PDB entry 8KG8 | electron microscopy, 4.23 A resolution (low resolution: residue-level contacts below are approximate; hydrogen-bond / salt-bridge calls are withheld) | chains 4 and 7 of the 18 polymer chains in the assembly

Chain 4:
Protein: DNA replication licensing factor MCM4
From: Saccharomyces cerevisiae S288C
Notes: EC 3.6.4.12
UniProtKB: P30665 (MCM4_YEAST); residue numbers follow UniProt; this construct covers 1-933
Chain sequence (933 residues; each row starts with the number of its first residue):
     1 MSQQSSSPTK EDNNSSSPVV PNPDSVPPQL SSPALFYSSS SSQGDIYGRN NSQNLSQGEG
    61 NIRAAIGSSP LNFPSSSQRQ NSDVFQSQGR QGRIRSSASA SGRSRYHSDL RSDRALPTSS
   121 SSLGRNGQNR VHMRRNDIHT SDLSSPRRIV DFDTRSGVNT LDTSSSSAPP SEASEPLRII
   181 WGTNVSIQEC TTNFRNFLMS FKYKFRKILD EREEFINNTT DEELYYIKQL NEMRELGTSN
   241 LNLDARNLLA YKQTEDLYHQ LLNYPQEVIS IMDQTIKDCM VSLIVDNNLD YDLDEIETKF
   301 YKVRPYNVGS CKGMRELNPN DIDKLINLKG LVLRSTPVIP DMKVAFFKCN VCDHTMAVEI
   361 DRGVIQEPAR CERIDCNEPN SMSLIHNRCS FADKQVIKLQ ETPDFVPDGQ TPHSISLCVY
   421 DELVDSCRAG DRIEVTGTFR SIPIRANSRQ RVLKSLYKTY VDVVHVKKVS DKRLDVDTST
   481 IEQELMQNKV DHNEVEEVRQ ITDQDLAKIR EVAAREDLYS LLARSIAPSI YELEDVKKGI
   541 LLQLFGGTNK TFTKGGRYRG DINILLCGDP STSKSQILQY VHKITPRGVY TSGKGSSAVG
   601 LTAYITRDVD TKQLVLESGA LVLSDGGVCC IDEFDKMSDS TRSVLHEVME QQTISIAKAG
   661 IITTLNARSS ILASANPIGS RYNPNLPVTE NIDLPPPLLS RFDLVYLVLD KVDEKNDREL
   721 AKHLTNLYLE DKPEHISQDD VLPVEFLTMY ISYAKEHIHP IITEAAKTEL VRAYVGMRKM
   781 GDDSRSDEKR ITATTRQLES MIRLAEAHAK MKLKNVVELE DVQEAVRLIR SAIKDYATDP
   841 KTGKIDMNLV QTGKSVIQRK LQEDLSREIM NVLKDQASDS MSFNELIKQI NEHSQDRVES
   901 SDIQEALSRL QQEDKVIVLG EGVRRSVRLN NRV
Disordered / not traced: 1-179, 471-500, 553-556, 733-740, 783-787, 875-878, 928-933
Metal / ion sites: Zn2+: Cys-349, Cys-352, Cys-371, Cys-376
Residues lining bound ligands: ATP-gamma-S (AGS; phosphothiophosphoric acid-adenylate ester): Glu-650, Arg-701, Thr-795, Glu-799
Swiss-Prot annotation at these positions:
  - motif: Ser-700 to Asp-703 (Arginine finger)
  - binding site (ATP): Gly-568 to Ser-575
  - modified residue (Phosphoserine): Ser-52, Ser-56, Ser-69
  - mutagenesis: Lys-574 (K574A: Loss of MCM2-7 complex helicase activity)

Chain 7:
Protein: DNA replication licensing factor MCM7
From: Saccharomyces cerevisiae S288C
Notes: EC 3.6.4.12
UniProtKB: P38132 (MCM7_YEAST); numbering as in UniProt (aligned over 1-845)
Chain sequence (845 residues; row label = number of the first residue in the row):
     1 MSAALPSIQL PVDYNNLFNE ITDFLVTFKQ DTLSSDATRN ENEDENLDAE NIEQHLLEKG
    61 PKYMAMLQKV ANRELNSVII DLDDILQYQN EKFLQGTQAD DLVSAIQQNA NHFTELFCRA
   121 IDNNMPLPTK EIDYKDDVLD VILNQRRLRN ERMLSDRTNE IRSENLMDTT MDPPSSMNDA
   181 LREVVEDETE LFPPNLTRRY FLYFKPLSQN CARRYRKKAI SSKPLSVRQI KGDFLGQLIT
   241 VRGIITRVSD VKPAVEVIAY TCDQCGYEVF QEVNSRTFTP LSECTSEECS QNQTKGQLFM
   301 STRASKFSAF QECKIQELSQ QVPVGHIPRS LNIHVNGTLV RSLSPGDIVD VTGIFLPAPY
   361 TGFKALKAGL LTETYLEAQF VRQHKKKFAS FSLTSDVEER VMELITSGDV YNRLAKSIAP
   421 EIYGNLDVKK ALLLLLVGGV DKRVGDGMKI RGDINVCLMG DPGVAKSQLL KAICKISPRG
   481 VYTTGKGSSG VGLTAAVMKD PVTDEMILEG GALVLADNGI CCIDEFDKMD ESDRTAIHEV
   541 MEQQTISISK AGINTTLNAR TSILAAANPL YGRYNPRLSP LDNINLPAAL LSRFDILFLM
   601 LDIPSRDDDE KLAEHVTYVH MHNKQPDLDF TPVEPSKMRE YIAYAKTKRP VMSEAVNDYV
   661 VQAYIRLRQD SKREMDSKFS FGQATPRTLL GIIRLSQALA KLRLADMVDI DDVEEALRLV
   721 RVSKESLYQE TNKSKEDESP TTKIFTIIKK MLQETGKNTL SYENIVKTVR LRGFTMLQLS
   781 NCIQEYSYLN VWHLINEGNT LKFVDDGTMD TDQEDSLVST PKLAPQTTAS ANVSAQDSDI
   841 DLQDA
Disordered / not traced: 1-3, 32-58, 158-189, 386-394, 446-449, 488-493, 676-677, 731-845
Metal / ion sites: Zn2+: Cys-262, Cys-284, Cys-289; Mg2+: Ser-467 (together with ATP-gamma-S)
Residues lining bound ligands: ATP-gamma-S (AGS; phosphothiophosphoric acid-adenylate ester): Glu-421, Ile-422, Tyr-423, Asp-461, Pro-462, Gly-463, Val-464, Ala-465, Lys-466, Ser-467, Gln-468, Asp-524, Glu-525, Ala-566, Asn-568, Leu-612
Swiss-Prot annotation at these positions:
  - motif: Ser-592 to Asp-595 (Arginine finger)
  - binding site (ATP): Tyr-423, Gly-463, Ala-465, Lys-466, Ser-467, Asn-568, Arg-593, Arg-687
  - modified residue: Thr-811 (Phosphothreonine), Ser-819 (Phosphoserine), Ser-838 (Phosphoserine)
  - mutagenesis: Lys-466 (K466A: Loss of MCM2-7 complex helicase activity)

Interface between chain 4 and chain 7:
Contacting residue pairs (90):
  Trp-181(4) with Gln-145(7); Glu-268(7)
  Gly-182(4) with Val-141(7); Gln-145(7)
  Thr-183(4) with Val-141(7)
  Asn-184(4) with Val-141(7); Asn-144(7); Gln-145(7)
  His-259(4) with Lys-135(7)
  Asn-263(4) with Lys-135(7); Asp-136(7)
  Tyr-264(4) with Lys-135(7); Val-138(7); Arg-303(7)
  Gln-266(4) with Arg-303(7)
  Glu-267(4) with Arg-303(7)
  Arg-315(4) with Arg-341(7)
  Leu-317(4) with Arg-341(7)
  Pro-319(4) with Ser-308(7); Ala-309(7)
  Ile-322(4) with Thr-302(7); Phe-307(7)
  Asp-323(4) with Thr-302(7); Arg-303(7)
  Lys-324(4) with Asp-136(7)
  Arg-334(4) with Lys-550(7)
  Arg-362(4) with Phe-299(7)
  Lys-398(4) with Ile-507(7)
  Gln-400(4) with Leu-508(7)
  Pro-403(4) with Asn-558(7)
  Asp-408(4) with Asp-517(7); Asn-518(7)
  Gly-409(4) with Arg-479(7)
  Thr-411(4) with Leu-508(7)
  Ser-414(4) with Ile-507(7)
  Pro-443(4) with Met-300(7)
  Ala-446(4) with Thr-277(7)
  Arg-451(4) with Pro-280(7); Ser-282(7)
  Val-452(4) with Thr-277(7); Phe-278(7); Thr-279(7)
  Leu-453(4) with Thr-277(7); Phe-278(7)
  Lys-454(4) with Arg-276(7)
  Ser-455(4) with Pro-253(7); Ala-254(7); Val-255(7); Arg-276(7)
  Leu-456(4) with Lys-252(7); Pro-253(7)
  Tyr-457(4) with Pro-253(7); Val-255(7); Met-300(7); Phe-307(7)
  Thr-459(4) with Pro-253(7)
  Thr-572(4) with Arg-687(7)
  Ser-597(4) with Ser-549(7)
  Ala-598(4) with Ser-549(7); Asn-554(7)
  Val-609(4) with Lys-499(7)
  Ser-680(4) with Ser-680(7)
  Asp-710(4) with Arg-668(7)
  Lys-711(4) with Arg-668(7)
  Val-712(4) with Arg-668(7); Lys-672(7)
  Glu-714(4) with Ile-665(7); Gln-669(7)
  Asp-717(4) with Tyr-664(7); Ile-665(7); Arg-668(7)
  Arg-718(4) with Ile-665(7)
  Ala-721(4) with Val-661(7); Tyr-664(7)
  Lys-722(4) with Asp-658(7); Val-661(7)
  Leu-724(4) with Pro-686(7)
  Thr-725(4) with Asn-657(7); Val-661(7)
  Tyr-728(4) with Pro-686(7); Leu-689(7); Leu-690(7)
  Leu-729(4) with Asn-657(7)
  Asp-731(4) with Asp-441(7); Arg-443(7); Val-444(7)
  Lys-732(4) with Arg-443(7); Arg-649(7); Val-651(7); Met-652(7)
Interface residues without a listed pair, chain 4 (63 interface residues in all): Leu-262, Glu-316, Asn-318, Leu-333, Gln-366, Gln-410, Pro-412, Ser-441, Pro-570, Tyr-580
Interface residues without a listed pair, chain 7 (68 interface residues in all): Ile-142, Ile-258, Gln-297, Ser-344, Gly-445, Ile-450, Glu-505, Val-514, Ile-553, Thr-555, Leu-557, Glu-654, Val-660, Ile-693

In short:
Chain 4 and chain 7 form an interface of 63 and 68 residues respectively. Bound to chain 4: ATP-gamma-S.
Ligands of chain 7: ATP-gamma-S.
Chain 4 is DNA replication licensing factor MCM4 and chain 7 is DNA replication licensing factor MCM7, both
from Saccharomyces cerevisiae S288C; the structure, Yeast replisome in state II, was determined by electron
microscopy, deposited together with 8W7S, 8KG6, 8KG9 and 8W7M.
